PDB entry 4DM0 | X-ray diffraction, 2.50 A resolution | chains A and C of the 3 polymer chains in the assembly

# Chain A
Name: Transposase for transposon Tn5
Source organism: Escherichia coli
Notes: EC 3.1.-.-
Reference sequence: Q46731 (TN5P_ECOLX); residues 1-476 here = UniProt positions 1-476
Chain sequence (477 residues; row label = number of the first residue in the row):
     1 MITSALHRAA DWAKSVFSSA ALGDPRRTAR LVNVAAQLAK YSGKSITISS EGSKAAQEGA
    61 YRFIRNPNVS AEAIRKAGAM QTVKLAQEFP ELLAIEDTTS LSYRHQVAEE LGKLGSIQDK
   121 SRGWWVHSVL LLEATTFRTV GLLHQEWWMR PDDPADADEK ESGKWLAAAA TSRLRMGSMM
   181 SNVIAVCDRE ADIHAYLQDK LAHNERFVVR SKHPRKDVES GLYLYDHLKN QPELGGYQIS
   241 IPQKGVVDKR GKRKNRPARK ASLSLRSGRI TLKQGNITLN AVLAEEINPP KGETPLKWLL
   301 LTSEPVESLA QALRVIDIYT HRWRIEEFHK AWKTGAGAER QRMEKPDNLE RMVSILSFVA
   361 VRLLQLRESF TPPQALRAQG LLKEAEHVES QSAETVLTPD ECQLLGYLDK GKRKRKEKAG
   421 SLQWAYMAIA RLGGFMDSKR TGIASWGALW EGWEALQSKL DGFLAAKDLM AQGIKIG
Disordered / not traced: 1-2, 373-387
Sequence notes: engineered mutation Lys54 (Glu in Q46731), Ala56 (Met in Q46731), Lys345 (Glu in Q46731), Pro372 (Leu in Q46731); expression tag (477)
UniProt features mapped onto this chain:
  - region (Interaction with DNA): Tyr237 to Asn255, Tyr319 to Asn348
  - binding site (Mg(2+)): Asp97, Asp188, Glu326
  - site (Interaction with DNA): Arg210, Trp298
Bound ions: Mn2+ site 1: Asp97, Glu326; Mn2+ site 2: Asp97, Asp188; Mn2+ site 3: Ser178, Ser181

# Chain C
Molecule: DNA non-transferred strand
Sequence (20 nucleotides; each row starts with the number of its first residue):
   201 CTGACTCTTA TACACAAGTC

# How chain A and chain C interact
Contacting residue pairs (36; chain A residue first):
  Arg210(A) - DC201(C)  salt bridge to the phosphate
  Tyr237(A) - DT202(C)  hydrogen bond to the base
  Ile239(A) - DT202(C)  base contact
  Ile241(A) - DT202(C)  sugar contact
  Pro242(A) - DG203(C)  phosphate contact
  Gln243(A) - DC205(C)  hydrogen bond to the base
  Lys244(A) - DG203(C)  hydrogen bond to the base
  Lys244(A) - DA204(C)  base contact
  Lys244(A) - DC205(C)  base contact
  Arg256(A) - DG203(C)  salt bridge to the phosphate
  Leu263(A) - DT202(C)  base contact
  Leu296(A) - DT202(C)  phosphate contact
  Trp298(A) - DC201(C)  sugar contact
  Trp298(A) - DT202(C)  stacking on the base
  Ile316(A) - DT202(C)  base contact
  Tyr319(A) - DC201(C)  hydrogen bond to the phosphate
  Arg322(A) - DC201(C)  salt bridge to the phosphate
  Trp323(A) - DC201(C)  hydrogen bond to the phosphate
  Trp323(A) - DT202(C)  sugar contact
  Trp323(A) - DG203(C)  phosphate contact
  Trp323(A) - DA204(C)  phosphate contact
  Glu326(A) - DC201(C)  hydrogen bond to the base
  Glu327(A) - DA204(C)  sugar contact
  Arg367(A) - DC205(C)  salt bridge to the phosphate
  Phe435(A) - DT206(C)  phosphate contact
  Ser438(A) - DT206(C)  base contact
  Ser438(A) - DC207(C)  hydrogen bond to the base
  Ser438(A) - DT208(C)  base contact
  Lys439(A) - DT206(C)  base contact
  Ile443(A) - DC205(C)  phosphate contact
  Ile443(A) - DT206(C)  phosphate contact
  Ala444(A) - DC205(C)  phosphate contact
  Ala444(A) - DT206(C)  phosphate contact
  Ser445(A) - DC205(C)  hydrogen bond to the phosphate
  Ser445(A) - DT206(C)  hydrogen bond to the phosphate
  Ala448(A) - DT206(C)  phosphate contact
Other interface residues (no listed pair), chain A (28 interface residues in all): Asp188, Thr320, Lys330

# Overview
The interface between chain A and chain C involves 28 residues on one side and 8 on the other; the contacts
include 9 hydrogen bonds, 4 salt bridges and 1 aromatic stacking contact. Among the polar pairs are
Tyr237(A)-DT202(C), Gln243(A)-DC205(C) and Lys244(A)-DG203(C).
Chain A is Transposase for transposon Tn5 (Escherichia coli) and chain C is DNA non-transferred strand; the
structure, TN5 transposase: 20MER OUTSIDE END 2 MN complex, was determined by X-ray diffraction.
